Entry 1LSA (X-ray diffraction, 1.70 A resolution); this record covers chain A.

Chain A:
Protein: Hen egg white lysozyme
Source organism: Gallus gallus
Notes: EC 3.2.1.17
UniProtKB: P00698 (LYSC_CHICK); residues 1-129 here correspond to UniProt positions 19-147 (UniProt number = residue number + 18)
Amino-acid sequence (129 residues; each row starts with the number of its first residue):
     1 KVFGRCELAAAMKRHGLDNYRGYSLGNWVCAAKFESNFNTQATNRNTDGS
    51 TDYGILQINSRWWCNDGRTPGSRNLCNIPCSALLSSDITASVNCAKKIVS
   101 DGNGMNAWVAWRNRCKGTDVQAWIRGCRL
Curated features (UniProtKB/Swiss-Prot):
  - active site: E35, D52
  - binding site (substrate): D101
Disulfide bonds: C6-C127, C30-C115, C64-C80, C76-C94

Summary:
Curated annotation (UniProt) lists active-site residues E35 and D52 and substrate-binding residue D101.
Chain A is Hen egg white lysozyme (Gallus gallus); the structure, The influence of temperature on lysozyme
crystals. structure and dynamics of protein and water, was determined by X-ray diffraction, deposited together
with 1LSB, 1LSC, 1LSD, 1LSE and 1LSF.
